7ARB - chains C and D of the 47 polymer chains in the assembly; structure by electron microscopy, 3.41 A resolution.

== Chain C ==
Protein: NADH dehydrogenase [ubiquinone] iron-sulfur protein 3
Organism: Arabidopsis thaliana
Notes: EC 7.1.1.2
Reference sequence: Q95748 (NDUS3_ARATH); numbering as in UniProt (aligned over 1-190)
Amino-acid sequence (190 residues; each row starts with the number of its first residue):
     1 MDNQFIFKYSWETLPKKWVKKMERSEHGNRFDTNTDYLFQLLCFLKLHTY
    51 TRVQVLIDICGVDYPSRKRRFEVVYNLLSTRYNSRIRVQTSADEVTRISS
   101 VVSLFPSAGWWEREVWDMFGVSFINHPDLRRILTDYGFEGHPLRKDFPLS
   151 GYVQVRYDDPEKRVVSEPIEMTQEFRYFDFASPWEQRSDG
Disordered / not traced: 186-190

== Chain D ==
Protein: NADH dehydrogenase subunit 7
Organism: Arabidopsis thaliana
Reference sequence: A0A2P2CLH2 (A0A2P2CLH2_ARATH); residues 1-394 here = UniProt positions 1-394
Amino-acid sequence (394 residues; each row starts with the number of its first residue):
     1 MTTRKRQIKNFTLNFGPQHPAAHGVLRLVLEMNGEVVERAEPHIGLLHRG
    51 TEKLIEYKTYLQALPYFDRLDYVSMMAQEHAYSLAVEKLLNCEVPLRAQY
   101 IRVLFCEITRILNHLLALTTHAMDVGALTPFLWAFEEREKLLEFYERVSG
   151 ARMHASFIRPGGVAQDLPLGLCRDIDSFTQQFASRIDELEEMLTGNRIWK
   201 QRLVDIGTVTAQQAKDWGFSGVMLRGSGVCWDLRRAAPYDVYDQLDFDVP
   251 VGTRGDCYDRYCIRIEEMRQSLRIIVQCLNQMPSGMIKADDRKLCPPSRC
   301 RMKLSMESLIHHFELYTEGFSVPASSTYTAVEAPKGEFGVFLVSNGSNRP
   351 YRCKIRAPGFAHSQGLDFMSKHHMLADVVTIIGTQDIVFGEVDR
Disordered / not traced: 1-9
Differences from the reference sequence: variant Ser363 (Leu in A0A2P2CLH2)

== Interface between chain C and chain D ==
Contacting residue pairs (78; chain C residue first):
  Glu26(C) - Lys88(D)
  His27(C) - Lys88(D)  hydrogen bond (side chain-backbone)
  His27(C) - Ser325(D)  hydrogen bond
  His27(C) - Ser326(D)
  His27(C) - Thr327(D)  hydrogen bond (backbone-side chain)
  Lys46(C) - Asp216(D)  salt bridge
  Gln54(C) - Lys215(D)
  Val55(C) - Lys215(D)
  Ile57(C) - Tyr328(D)
  Ile57(C) - Glu337(D)
  Ile57(C) - Arg356(D)  hydrogen bond (backbone-side chain)
  Asp58(C) - Lys354(D)
  Asp58(C) - Arg356(D)
  Ile59(C) - Lys354(D)  hydrogen bond (backbone-side chain)
  Cys60(C) - Phe341(D)  hydrophobic
  Cys60(C) - Lys354(D)
  Gly61(C) - Arg352(D)  hydrogen bond (backbone-side chain)
  Val62(C) - Tyr351(D)  hydrophobic
  Asp63(C) - Tyr351(D)  hydrogen bond (backbone-side chain)
  Tyr64(C) - Tyr351(D)  hydrophobic
  Pro65(C) - Tyr351(D)
  Leu78(C) - Trp231(D)  hydrophobic
  Thr80(C) - Trp231(D)
  Asn83(C) - Trp231(D)
  Asn83(C) - Ala236(D)  hydrogen bond (side chain-backbone)
  Arg85(C) - Leu233(D)
  Arg85(C) - Tyr328(D)
  Arg85(C) - Ala330(D)
  Arg85(C) - Glu337(D)  salt bridge
  Arg87(C) - Ser326(D)  hydrogen bond
  Arg87(C) - Thr327(D)
  Arg87(C) - Tyr328(D)
  Pro106(C) - Asp216(D)
  Pro106(C) - Trp217(D)
  Pro106(C) - Gln364(D)
  Ser107(C) - Asp216(D)  hydrogen bond (side chain-backbone)
  Ser107(C) - Trp217(D)
  Ser107(C) - Gln364(D)  hydrogen bond (backbone-side chain)
  Gly109(C) - Gln364(D)
  Trp110(C) - Ile44(D)  hydrophobic
  Trp110(C) - Phe360(D)  hydrophobic
  Trp110(C) - Ser363(D)
  Trp110(C) - Gln364(D)
  Trp111(C) - Lys354(D)
  Trp111(C) - Phe360(D)
  Trp111(C) - Ala361(D)  hydrophobic
  Trp111(C) - Gln364(D)
  Arg113(C) - Glu41(D)  salt bridge
  Glu114(C) - Lys354(D)  salt bridge
  Glu114(C) - Arg394(D)  salt bridge
  Met118(C) - His48(D)
  Phe119(C) - Arg352(D)
  Arg130(C) - Glu41(D)  salt bridge
  Ile132(C) - Ile44(D)
  Leu133(C) - Ile44(D)  hydrophobic
  Leu133(C) - Gly45(D)
  Leu133(C) - His48(D)
  Leu133(C) - Asp393(D)
  Tyr136(C) - His43(D)
  Pro142(C) - Lys53(D)  hydrogen bond (backbone-side chain)
  Leu143(C) - Glu52(D)
  Leu143(C) - Lys53(D)
  Leu143(C) - Glu56(D)
  Leu143(C) - Arg352(D)
  Arg144(C) - Lys53(D)  hydrogen bond (backbone-side chain)
  Lys145(C) - Glu56(D)  salt bridge
  Lys145(C) - Tyr351(D)  hydrogen bond (side chain-backbone)
  Phe147(C) - Lys53(D)  hydrogen bond (backbone-side chain)
  Pro148(C) - Lys53(D)
  Leu149(C) - Lys53(D)
  Leu149(C) - Leu54(D)  hydrophobic
  Leu149(C) - Tyr57(D)  hydrophobic
  Phe175(C) - Tyr57(D)  hydrophobic
  Tyr177(C) - Arg349(D)  hydrogen bond
  Phe180(C) - Thr317(D)
  Phe180(C) - Glu318(D)
  Phe180(C) - Asn348(D)
  Ser182(C) - Glu318(D)
Also at the interface, not in a pair above, chain C (49 interface residues in all): Val74, Asn76, Leu104, Phe105, Ala108, Ala181
Also at the interface, not in a pair above, chain D (45 interface residues in all): Pro42, Lys58, Leu89, Gln212, Gly218, Val229, Val343

== In short ==
49 residues of chain C face 45 of chain D across their interface, with 16 hydrogen bonds and 7 salt bridges.
Among the polar pairs are Lys46(C)-Asp216(D), Arg85(C)-Glu337(D) and Arg113(C)-Glu41(D).
Here chain C is NADH dehydrogenase [ubiquinone] iron-sulfur protein 3 and chain D is NADH dehydrogenase
subunit 7, both from Arabidopsis thaliana. Entry 7ARB (Cryo-EM structure of Arabidopsis thaliana Complex-I
(complete composition)) was determined by electron microscopy together with 7AQQ, 7AQR, 7AQW, 7AR7, 7AR8,
7AR9, 7ARC and 7ARD from the same study.
